1T3Q - chains B and E of the 6 polymer chains in the assembly; structure by X-ray diffraction, 1.80 A resolution.

# Chain B (and E)
Name: quinoline 2-oxidoreductase large subunit
Organism: Pseudomonas putida
Notes: EC 1.3.99.17; chain E of this document is another copy of the same molecule, construct and numbering; everything in this record applies to it too
Reference sequence: P72224 (P72224_PSEPU); residue numbers follow UniProt; this construct covers 1-788
Amino-acid sequence (788 residues; row label = number of the first residue in the row):
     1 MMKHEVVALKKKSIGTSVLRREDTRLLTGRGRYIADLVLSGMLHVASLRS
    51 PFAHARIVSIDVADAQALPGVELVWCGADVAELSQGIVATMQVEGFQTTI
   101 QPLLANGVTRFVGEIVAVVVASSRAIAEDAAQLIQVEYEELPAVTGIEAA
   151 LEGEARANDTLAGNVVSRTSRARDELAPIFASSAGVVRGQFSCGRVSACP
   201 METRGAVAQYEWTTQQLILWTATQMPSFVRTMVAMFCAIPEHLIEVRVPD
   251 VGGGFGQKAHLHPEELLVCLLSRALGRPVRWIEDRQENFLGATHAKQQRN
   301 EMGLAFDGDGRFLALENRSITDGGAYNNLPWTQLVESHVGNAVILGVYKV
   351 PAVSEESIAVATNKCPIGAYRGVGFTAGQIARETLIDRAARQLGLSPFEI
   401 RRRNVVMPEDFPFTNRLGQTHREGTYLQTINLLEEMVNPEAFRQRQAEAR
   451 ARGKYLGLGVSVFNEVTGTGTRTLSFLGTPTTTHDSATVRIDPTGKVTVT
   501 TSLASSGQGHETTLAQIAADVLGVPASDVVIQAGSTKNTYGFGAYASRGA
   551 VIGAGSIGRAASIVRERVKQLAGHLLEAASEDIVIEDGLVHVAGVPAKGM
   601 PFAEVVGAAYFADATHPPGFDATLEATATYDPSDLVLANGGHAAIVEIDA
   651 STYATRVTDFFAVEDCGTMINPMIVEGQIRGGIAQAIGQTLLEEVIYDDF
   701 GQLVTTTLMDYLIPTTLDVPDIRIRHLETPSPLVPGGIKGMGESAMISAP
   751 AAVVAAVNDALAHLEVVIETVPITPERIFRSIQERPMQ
Unresolved in the structure: 787-788
Residues lining bound ligands: pterin cytosine dinucleotide (MCN): G253, G254, F255, G256, R371, S506, G507, Q508, G509, H510, T513, A544, Y545, A546, S547, R548, G549, A550, C666, T668, M669, I670, N671, I674, V675, Q678, I738, K739, G740, M741, G742, E743
What the authors report for this chain:
  - binding site for dioxosulfidomolybdenum(VI) ion: Q224, G256, Y370, R371, A546
  - binding site for pterin cytosine dinucleotide: F255, R371
  - catalytic residues: E743
  - specificity-determining residues: V373
  - mutagenesis - E743V: decreased catalytic activity

# Chain B / chain E interface
Residue-residue contacts - 112 pairs, chain B then chain E:
  M1(B) with H616(E); P617(E); G619(E); F620(E)
  M2(B) with G619(E); F620(E), hydrogen bond (backbone-backbone); D621(E)
  K3(B) with D613(E), salt bridge
  T24(B) with W212(E); T213(E)
  R25(B) with T213(E)
  T28(B) with W212(E); T213(E)
  R30(B) with E211(E), salt bridge; W212(E); T213(E)
  E211(B) with R30(E), salt bridge
  W212(B) with T24(E); R30(E)
  T213(B) with T24(E); R25(E); T28(E); R30(E)
  Q216(B) with V530(E)
  R230(B) with R490(E); D492(E), salt bridge; T498(E)
  E241(B) with D492(E); P493(E); T494(E), hydrogen bond
  H242(B) with D492(E); K496(E); V497(E); S527(E), hydrogen bond (side chain-backbone); D528(E); V529(E); V530(E)
  T471(B) with D613(E)
  R472(B) with D613(E), salt bridge
  T482(B) with Y610(E); F611(E), hydrogen bond (side chain-backbone); A612(E); D613(E), hydrogen bond (side chain-backbone)
  H484(B) with Y610(E); A622(E), hydrogen bond (side chain-backbone)
  R490(B) with R230(E); T536(E), hydrogen bond (side chain-backbone); K537(E), hydrogen bond (side chain-backbone); N538(E); T539(E), hydrogen bond (side chain-backbone)
  D492(B) with R230(E), salt bridge; E241(E); H242(E)
  P493(B) with E241(E); Y540(E), hydrophobic
  T494(B) with E241(E), hydrogen bond
  K496(B) with H242(E)
  V497(B) with H242(E)
  T498(B) with R230(E)
  T500(B) with N538(E), hydrogen bond
  S527(B) with H242(E), hydrogen bond (backbone-side chain)
  D528(B) with H242(E)
  V529(B) with H242(E)
  V530(B) with Q216(E); H242(E)
  Q532(B) with K537(E), hydrogen bond (side chain-backbone)
  T536(B) with R490(E), hydrogen bond (backbone-side chain)
  K537(B) with R490(E); Q532(E), hydrogen bond (backbone-side chain)
  N538(B) with T488(E); R490(E); T500(E), hydrogen bond; N538(E); E625(E), hydrogen bond
  T539(B) with R490(E), hydrogen bond (backbone-side chain); E625(E), hydrogen bond (backbone-side chain)
  Y540(B) with P493(E), hydrophobic; Y610(E), hydrophobic; F611(E)
  F542(B) with F611(E), hydrophobic
  R559(B) with D621(E), salt bridge; T623(E)
  Y610(B) with T482(E); H484(E); Y540(E), hydrophobic
  F611(B) with T482(E), hydrogen bond (backbone-side chain); Y540(E); F542(E), hydrophobic
  A612(B) with T482(E)
  D613(B) with K3(E), salt bridge; T471(E); R472(E), salt bridge; T482(E), hydrogen bond (backbone-side chain)
  H616(B) with M1(E)
  P617(B) with M1(E)
  G619(B) with M2(E)
  F620(B) with M1(E); M2(E), hydrogen bond (backbone-backbone)
  D621(B) with M2(E); R559(E), salt bridge
  A622(B) with H484(E), hydrogen bond (backbone-side chain)
  T623(B) with R559(E); T627(E); A628(E); T629(E), hydrogen bond (side chain-backbone)
  E625(B) with N538(E), hydrogen bond; T539(E), hydrogen bond (side chain-backbone); T627(E)
  T627(B) with T623(E); E625(E)
  A628(B) with T623(E)
  T629(B) with T623(E), hydrogen bond (backbone-side chain)
Interface residues without a listed pair, chain B (65 interface residues in all): R21, Q209, T214, T231, M235, P240, T483, S486, T488, P618, L624, D631
Interface residues without a listed pair, chain E (64 interface residues in all): R21, R32, T214, T231, P240, T483, S486, P618, L624, D631

# Summary
Chain B and chain E form an interface of 65 and 64 residues respectively; the contacts include 27 hydrogen
bonds and 10 salt bridges. Polar contacts include K3(B)-D613(E), R30(B)-E211(E) and R230(B)-D492(E). Ligands
of chain B: pterin cytosine dinucleotide. From the paper: the catalytic residue E743(B); E743V of chain B
reduces catalytic activity.
Both chains are quinoline 2-oxidoreductase large subunit (Pseudomonas putida). Entry 1T3Q (Crystal structure
of quinoline 2-Oxidoreductase from Pseudomonas Putida 86) was determined by X-ray diffraction.
